Entry 8S8B (electron microscopy, 2.80 A resolution); this record covers chains A and D of the 4 polymer chains in the assembly.

[Chain A]
Name: Phenylalanyl-tRNA Synthetase alpha subunit
Organism: Caenorhabditis tropicalis
Notes: EC 6.1.1.20
Amino-acid sequence (496 residues; numbered 1 to 496; the number before each row is that of its first residue):
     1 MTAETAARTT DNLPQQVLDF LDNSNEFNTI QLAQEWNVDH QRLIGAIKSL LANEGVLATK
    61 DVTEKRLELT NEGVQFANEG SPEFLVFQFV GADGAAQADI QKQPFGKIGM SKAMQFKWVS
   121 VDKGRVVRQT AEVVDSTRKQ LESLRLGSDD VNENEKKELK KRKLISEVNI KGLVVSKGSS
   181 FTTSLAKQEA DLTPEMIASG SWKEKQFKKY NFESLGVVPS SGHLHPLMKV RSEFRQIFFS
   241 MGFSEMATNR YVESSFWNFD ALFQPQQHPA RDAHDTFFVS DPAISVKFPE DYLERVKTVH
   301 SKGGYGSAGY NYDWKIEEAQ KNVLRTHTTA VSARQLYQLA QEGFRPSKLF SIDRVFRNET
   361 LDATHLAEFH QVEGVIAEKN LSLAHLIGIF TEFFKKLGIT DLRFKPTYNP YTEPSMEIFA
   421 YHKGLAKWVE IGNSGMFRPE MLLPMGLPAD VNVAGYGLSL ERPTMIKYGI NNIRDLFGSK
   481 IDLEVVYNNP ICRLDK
Not modelled in the structure: 1-184
Bound ions: Mg2+: Glu413 (shared with Glu366(D) of chain D)

[Chain D]
Name: Phenylalanyl-tRNA Synthetase beta subunit
Organism: Caenorhabditis tropicalis
Notes: EC 6.1.1.20
Amino-acid sequence (590 residues; row label = number of the first residue in the row):
     1 MPTVGIKKVL LDKHFGRVYT EKEFDELCFE YGLELDEITS EKAAVEKERG EAAAGEDLND
    61 QEVYKIDIPA NRYDLLSVEG LSRAIRIFKQ EIESPEYRFS DTKTRQKIIV KRETAQVRPY
   121 VVGAVLRDVS FDSDSYASFI DLQDKLHQNI CRKRTLVAIG THDLDTIQGP FEYRAEAPNK
   181 IKFRPLNQTK EYTAEELMTL YSTDSHLKAY LPIIQNHPVY PVIYDKNGVV CSMPPIINGE
   241 HSKITLKTKN VFIEATATDK QKAYVVLDTI VTLFSQYCQK PFHVEQVEVE YEETGEKELY
   301 PLLSYREMTV TTPEINTKIG LSLKDEEMAI LLNKMSLKAE VASKGVLKVV VPPTRHDILH
   361 ACDIAEDVGV AYGYNNLVTK LPESNTVAVA FPINKLCDNL RIEIAAAGWT EALNFALCSR
   421 DDISTKLRLP DALSKAVHIG NPKTLEFQVA RTSLLPGLLK TLASNRDMPL PLKLFELQDV
   481 ILKDEKMDVG ARNERRLAAV YYNKAAGFEI IQGFLDRMMR MLNVNPTKDQ KGYHIEADEN
   541 PTFFPGRCAR IIGPNGVFLG RIGALHPEVI TSFGLTLPCG AVEFNVEPFL
Not modelled in the structure: 1
Bound ions: Mg2+: Glu366 (shared with Glu413(A) of chain A)

[Chain A / chain D interface]
Contacting residue pairs - 103 pairs, chain A then chain D:
  Glu189(A) - Arg547(D)
  Ala190(A) - Arg547(D)  hydrogen bond (backbone-side chain)
  Asp191(A) - Ala506(D)  hydrogen bond (side chain-backbone)
  Asp191(A) - Gly507(D)  hydrogen bond (side chain-backbone)
  Leu192(A) - Phe544(D)  hydrophobic
  Leu192(A) - Pro567(D)  hydrophobic
  Leu192(A) - Pro578(D)
  Pro194(A) - Thr576(D)
  Pro194(A) - Leu577(D)  hydrophobic
  Pro194(A) - Pro578(D)
  Ile197(A) - Ile570(D)  hydrophobic
  Ile197(A) - Pro578(D)
  Trp202(A) - His566(D)
  Trp202(A) - Pro567(D)
  Phe207(A) - Phe544(D)  hydrophobic
  Lys208(A) - Arg547(D)  hydrogen bond (backbone-side chain)
  Tyr210(A) - Phe508(D)  hydrophobic
  Tyr210(A) - Glu509(D)
  Tyr210(A) - Gln512(D)  hydrogen bond
  Tyr210(A) - Arg547(D)
  Phe212(A) - Ile535(D)
  Phe212(A) - Ala537(D)  hydrophobic
  Phe212(A) - Cys548(D)
  Ser214(A) - Gln512(D)  hydrogen bond (backbone-side chain)
  Leu215(A) - Gln512(D)
  Leu215(A) - Asp516(D)
  Gly216(A) - Glu509(D)
  Gly216(A) - Gln512(D)
  Gly216(A) - Gly513(D)
  Gly216(A) - Asp516(D)  hydrogen bond (backbone-side chain)
  Val217(A) - Glu509(D)  hydrogen bond (backbone-backbone)
  Val217(A) - Gly513(D)
  Ser220(A) - Ala407(D)
  Ser221(A) - Ala406(D)
  Ser221(A) - Ala407(D)
  Gly222(A) - Ala406(D)  hydrogen bond (backbone-backbone)
  His223(A) - Arg517(D)
  Lys229(A) - Glu403(D)  salt bridge
  Glu233(A) - Lys395(D)  salt bridge
  Glu233(A) - Asn399(D)
  Gln236(A) - Lys395(D)
  Ser240(A) - Thr386(D)
  Ser240(A) - Val387(D)
  Ser240(A) - Ala388(D)  hydrogen bond (backbone-backbone)
  Gln267(A) - Lys262(D)  hydrogen bond (backbone-side chain)
  Pro269(A) - Asn149(D)
  Asp272(A) - Arg152(D)  salt bridge
  Tyr305(A) - His360(D)
  Gly306(A) - His360(D)  hydrogen bond (backbone-side chain)
  Ser307(A) - Leu359(D)
  Ala308(A) - Leu359(D)
  Gly309(A) - Leu359(D)
  Tyr310(A) - Leu359(D)
  Asn311(A) - Gln261(D)  hydrogen bond
  Leu381(A) - Thr317(D)
  Ser382(A) - Thr317(D)
  Ser382(A) - Lys318(D)
  Leu383(A) - Lys318(D)  hydrogen bond (backbone-backbone)
  Leu383(A) - Ile319(D)
  Ala384(A) - Ile319(D)
  Ala384(A) - Val378(D)
  Ala384(A) - Lys380(D)
  His385(A) - Lys380(D)
  Ile387(A) - Thr379(D)
  Glu392(A) - Leu381(D)
  Lys396(A) - Val387(D)
  Lys396(A) - Ala388(D)  hydrogen bond (side chain-backbone)
  Arg403(A) - Asn375(D)
  Phe404(A) - Phe29(D)
  Phe404(A) - Tyr374(D)
  Phe404(A) - Asn375(D)  hydrogen bond (backbone-side chain)
  Lys405(A) - Phe29(D)
  Lys405(A) - Gly32(D)
  Pro406(A) - Gly32(D)
  Thr407(A) - Glu366(D)
  Tyr408(A) - Ala70(D)  hydrophobic
  Tyr408(A) - Asn71(D)
  Glu413(A) - Cys362(D)
  Glu413(A) - Asp363(D)
  Glu413(A) - Glu366(D)
  Pro414(A) - Ile319(D)  hydrophobic
  Pro414(A) - Glu366(D)
  Pro414(A) - Tyr374(D)
  Ser415(A) - Glu366(D)
  Ser415(A) - Tyr374(D)
  Phe419(A) - Phe29(D)  hydrophobic
  Met436(A) - Lys318(D)
  Arg438(A) - Cys362(D)
  Arg438(A) - Asp363(D)  salt bridge
  Pro439(A) - Lys318(D)
  Pro439(A) - His360(D)
  Pro439(A) - Cys362(D)
  Tyr487(A) - Arg517(D)  hydrogen bond (backbone-side chain)
  Asn488(A) - Arg520(D)
  Asn489(A) - Met521(D)
  Pro490(A) - Arg520(D)
  Pro490(A) - Met521(D)
  Ile491(A) - Asn399(D)
  Ile491(A) - Glu403(D)
  Ile491(A) - Met521(D)  hydrogen bond (backbone-backbone)
  Arg493(A) - Phe589(D)  hydrogen bond (side chain-backbone)
  Arg493(A) - Leu590(D)
  Lys496(A) - Leu590(D)
Also at the interface, not in a pair above, chain A (73 interface residues in all): Lys209, Pro219, Met241, His268, Ala273, Asn380, Gly388, Ile389, Met416, Phe437, Glu440, Cys492
Also at the interface, not in a pair above, chain D (71 interface residues in all): Glu30, Tyr31, Leu33, Pro69, Leu156, Gly320, Val370, Leu377, Pro382, Leu396, Lys504, Ala505, Leu522, Asn523, Glu536, Gly546, Glu568, Thr571

[Summary]
73 residues of chain A and 71 residues of chain D are in contact; the contacts include 19 hydrogen bonds and 4
salt bridges. Polar contacts include Lys229(A)-Glu403(D), Glu233(A)-Lys395(D) and Asp272(A)-Arg152(D).
Glu413(A) and Glu366(D) coordinate Mg2+.
Here chain A is Phenylalanyl-tRNA Synthetase alpha subunit and chain D is Phenylalanyl-tRNA Synthetase beta
subunit, both from Caenorhabditis tropicalis. Entry 8S8B (Phenylalanyl-tRNA Synthetase Domain Swap:
evolutionary advantage?) was determined by electron microscopy.
